2WW9 - chains F and I of the 15 polymer chains in the assembly; structure by electron microscopy, 8.60 A resolution (very low resolution: no residue pairs are listed; an interface is given only as per-side residue counts).

== Chain F ==
Molecule: 25S RRNA
Organism: Saccharomyces cerevisiae
Sequence (25 nucleotides; row label = number of the first residue in the row):
  1654 CCACGUCAAC AGCAGUUGGA CGUGG

== Chain I ==
Molecule: 60S ribosomal protein L17-A
Organism: Saccharomyces cerevisiae
UniProt: P05740 (RL17A_YEAST); residue numbers follow UniProt; this construct covers 1-184
Amino-acid sequence (184 residues; each row starts with the number of its first residue):
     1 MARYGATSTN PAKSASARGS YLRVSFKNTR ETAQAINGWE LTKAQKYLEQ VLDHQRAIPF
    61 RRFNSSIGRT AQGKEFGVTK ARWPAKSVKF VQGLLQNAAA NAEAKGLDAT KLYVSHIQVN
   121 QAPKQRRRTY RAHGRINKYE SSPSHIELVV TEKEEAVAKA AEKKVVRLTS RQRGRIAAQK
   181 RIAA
Disordered / not traced: 154-184
Curated features (UniProtKB/Swiss-Prot):
  - modified residue: Thr70 (Phosphothreonine)
  - cross-link: Lys46 (Glycyl lysine isopeptide (Lys-Gly) (interchain with G-Cter in ubiquitin))

== Interface between chain F and chain I ==
At this resolution (9 A) residue pairs are not listed: 7 residues of chain F and 9 of chain I lie at the interface.

== Overview ==
7 residues of chain F and 9 residues of chain I are in contact.
Here chain F is 25S RRNA and chain I is 60S ribosomal protein L17-A, both from Saccharomyces cerevisiae. Entry
2WW9 (Cryo-EM structure of the active yeast Ssh1 complex bound to the yeast 80S ribosome) was determined by
electron microscopy together with 2WWA and 2WWB from the same study.
